Entry 6KF1 (X-ray diffraction, 2.00 A resolution); this record covers chains A and B of the 4 polymer chains in the assembly.

# Chain A (and B)
Molecule: Lipase
From: Erythrobacter longus
Notes: chain B of this document is another copy of the same molecule, construct and numbering; everything in this record applies to it too
UniProt: A0A074MDU6 (A0A074MDU6_ERYLO); residues 4-312 here = UniProt positions 4-312
Chain sequence (309 residues; each row starts with the number of its first residue):
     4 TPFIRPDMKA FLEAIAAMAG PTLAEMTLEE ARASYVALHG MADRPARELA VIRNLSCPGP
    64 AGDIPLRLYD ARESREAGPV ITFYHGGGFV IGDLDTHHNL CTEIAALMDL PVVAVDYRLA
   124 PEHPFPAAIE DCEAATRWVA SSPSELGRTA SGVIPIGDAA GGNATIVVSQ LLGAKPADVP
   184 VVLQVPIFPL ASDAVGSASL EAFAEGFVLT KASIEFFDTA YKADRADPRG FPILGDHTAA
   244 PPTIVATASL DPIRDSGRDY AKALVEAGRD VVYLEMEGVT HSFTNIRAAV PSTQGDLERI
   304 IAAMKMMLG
Sequence notes: engineered mutation A162 (Ser in A0A074MDU6)
Residues lining bound ligands:
  - hexanoic acid (6NA): A201, A205, F206, R257, R261
  - P-nitrophenol (NPO), molecule 1: L26, Y38, L41, G90, I94, V211, L212, S216, F220, H284, S285
  - P-nitrophenol (NPO), molecule 2: G91, A162, A163, L193, L212, I217, F220, D221, I256, H284
  - P-nitrophenol (NPO), molecule 3: G91, F92, A163, N166, L193, F220, D221, Y224, A226, R228, G233, F234

# How chain A and chain B interact
Contacting residue pairs - 37 pairs, chain A then chain B:
  R261(A) with V268(B); E269(B), hydrogen bond (side chain-backbone); G271(B)
  A264(A) with V268(B), hydrophobic
  K265(A) with K265(B); V268(B); E269(B), salt bridge
  V268(A) with R261(B); A264(B), hydrophobic; K265(B); Y276(B), hydrophobic
  E269(A) with R261(B), hydrogen bond (backbone-side chain); K265(B), salt bridge
  G271(A) with R261(B); E278(B)
  R272(A) with Y276(B)
  D273(A) with Y276(B); L277(B); E278(B), hydrogen bond (side chain-backbone); R302(B), salt bridge
  V274(A) with V274(B); V275(B); Y276(B), hydrogen bond (backbone-backbone)
  V275(A) with V274(B)
  Y276(A) with V268(B), hydrophobic; R272(B); D273(B); V274(B), hydrogen bond (backbone-backbone)
  L277(A) with D273(B)
  E278(A) with G271(B); D273(B), hydrogen bond (backbone-side chain)
  E280(A) with G271(B); R272(B), salt bridge
  R302(A) with D273(B), salt bridge
  A305(A) with M309(B)
  M309(A) with A305(B); M309(B), hydrophobic
Also at the interface, not in a pair above, chain A (19 interface residues in all): A270, A306
Also at the interface, not in a pair above, chain B (18 interface residues in all): A270, A306

# Overview
The interface between chain A and chain B involves 19 residues on one side and 18 on the other, with 6
hydrogen bonds and 5 salt bridges. Among the polar pairs are K265(A)-E269(B), D273(A)-R302(B) and
E280(A)-R272(B).
Both chains are Lipase (Erythrobacter longus). Entry 6KF1 (Microbial Hormone-sensitive lipase- E53 mutant
S162A) was determined by X-ray diffraction.
